7BTO - chains B and H of the 9 polymer chains in the assembly; structure by electron microscopy, 3.97 A resolution.

# Chain B
Molecule: Type I restriction enzyme EcoR124II M protein
Organism: Escherichia coli
Notes: EC 2.1.1.72
UniProt: P10484 (T1M1_ECOLX); numbering as in UniProt (aligned over 1-520)
Amino-acid sequence (520 residues; each row starts with the number of its first residue):
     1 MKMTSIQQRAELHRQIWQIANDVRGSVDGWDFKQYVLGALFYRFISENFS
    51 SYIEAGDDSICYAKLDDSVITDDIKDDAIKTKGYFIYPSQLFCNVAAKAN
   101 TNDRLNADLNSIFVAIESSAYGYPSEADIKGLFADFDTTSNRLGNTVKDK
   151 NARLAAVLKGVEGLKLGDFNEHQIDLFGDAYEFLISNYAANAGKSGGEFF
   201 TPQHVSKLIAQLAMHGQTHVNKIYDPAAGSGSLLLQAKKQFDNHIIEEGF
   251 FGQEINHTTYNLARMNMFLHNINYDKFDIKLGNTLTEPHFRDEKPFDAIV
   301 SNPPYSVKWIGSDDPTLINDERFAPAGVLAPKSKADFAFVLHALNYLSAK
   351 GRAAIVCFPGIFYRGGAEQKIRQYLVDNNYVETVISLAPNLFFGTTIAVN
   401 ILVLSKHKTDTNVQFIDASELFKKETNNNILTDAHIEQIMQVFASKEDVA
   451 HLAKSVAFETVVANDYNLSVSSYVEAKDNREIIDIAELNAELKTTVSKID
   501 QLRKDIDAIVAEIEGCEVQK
Not modelled in the structure: 1-10, 56-70, 168-173, 190-199, 511-520
Curated features (UniProtKB/Swiss-Prot):
  - region: Glu481 to Val510 (C-terminal tail)
  - binding site (S-adenosyl-L-methionine): Glu198 to Gln203, Ser230 to Ser232, Glu254

# Chain H
Molecule: Type I restriction enzyme R Protein
Organism: Escherichia coli
Notes: EC 3.1.21.3
UniProt: Q304R3 (Q304R3_ECOLX); residues 1-1038 here = UniProt positions 1-1038
Amino-acid sequence (1038 residues; row label = number of the first residue in the row):
     1 MTHQTHTIAESNNFIVLDKYIKAEPTGDSYQSESDLERELIQDLRNQGYE
    51 FISVKSQSAMLANVREQLQNLNGVVFNDSEWRRFTEQYLDNPSDGILDKT
   101 RKIHIDYICDFIFDDERLENIYLIDKKNLMRNKVQIIQQFEQAGSHANRY
   151 DVTILVNGLPLVQIELKKRGVAIREAFNQIHRYSKESFNSENSLFKYLQL
   201 FVISNGTDTRYFANTTKRDKNSFDFTMNWAKSDNTLIKDLKDFTATCFQK
   251 HTLLNVLVNYSVFDSSQTLLVMRPYQIAATERILWKIKSSFTAKNWSKPE
   301 SGGYIWHTTGSGKTLTSFKAARLATELDFIDKVFFVVDRKDLDYQTMKEY
   351 QRFSPDSVNGSENTAGLKRNLDKDDNKIIVTTIQKLNNLMKAESDLPVYN
   401 QQVVFIFDECHRSQFGEAQKNLKKKFKRYYQFGFTGTPIFPENALGSETT
   451 ASVFGRELHSYVITDAIRDEKVLKFKVDYNDVRPQFKSLETETDEKKLSA
   501 AENQQAFLHPMRIQEITQYILNNFRQKTHRTFPGSKGFNAMLAVSSVDAA
   551 KAYYATFKRLQEEAANKSATYKPLRIATIFSFAANEEQNAIGEISDETFD
   601 TSAMDSSAKEFLDAAIREYNSHFKTNFSTDSNGFQNYYRDLAQRVKNQDI
   651 DLLIVVGMFLTGFDAPTLNTLFVDKNLRYHGLMQAFSRTNRIYDATKTFG
   701 NIVTFRDLERSTIDAITLFGDKNTKNVVLEKSYTEYMEGFTDAATGEAKR
   751 GFMTVVSELEQRFPDPTSIESEKEKKDFVKLFGEYLRAENILQNYDEFAT
   801 LKALQQIDLSDPVAVEKFKAEHYVDDEKFAELQTIRLPADRKIQDYRSAY
   851 NDIRDWQRREKEAEKKEKSTTDWDDVVFEVDLLKSQEINLDYILGLIFEH
   901 NRQNKGKGEMIEEVKRLIRSSLGNRAKEGLVVDFIQQTNLDDLPDKASII
   951 DAFFTFAQREQQREAEALIKEENLNEDAAKRYIRTSLKREYATENGTELN
  1001 ETLPKLSPLNPQYKTKKQAVFQKIVSFIEKFKGVGGKI
Not modelled in the structure: 1-973, 1036-1038

# How chain B and chain H interact
Residue-residue contacts (28; chain B residue first):
  Tyr52(B) - Asn1000(H)  hydrogen bond
  Tyr52(B) - Pro1008(H)
  Ile53(B) - Pro1008(H)
  Ile53(B) - Leu1009(H)
  Ile53(B) - Asn1010(H)
  Ala55(B) - Leu1006(H)
  Ala55(B) - Pro1008(H)
  Ala55(B) - Leu1009(H)  hydrogen bond (backbone-backbone)
  Tyr84(B) - Pro1008(H)  hydrogen bond (side chain-backbone)
  Tyr84(B) - Leu1009(H)  hydrogen bond (side chain-backbone)
  Tyr84(B) - Asn1010(H)
  Tyr84(B) - Gln1012(H)
  Tyr87(B) - Lys1014(H)  hydrogen bond
  Gln90(B) - Glu994(H)  hydrogen bond
  Gln90(B) - Asn995(H)  hydrogen bond (backbone-side chain)
  Leu91(B) - Thr997(H)
  Leu91(B) - Asn1000(H)
  Asp242(B) - Arg981(H)
  Asn243(B) - Arg981(H)
  His244(B) - Arg981(H)
  Ile245(B) - Arg981(H)
  Ile245(B) - Arg984(H)
  Ile246(B) - Arg981(H)
  Ile246(B) - Glu998(H)
  Asn273(B) - Thr997(H)  hydrogen bond
  Asn273(B) - Glu998(H)  hydrogen bond
  Tyr274(B) - Thr997(H)  hydrogen bond (backbone-side chain)
  Asp275(B) - Gly996(H)
Also at the interface, not in a pair above, chain B (18 interface residues in all): Thr71, Phe92, Lys130
Also at the interface, not in a pair above, chain H (16 interface residues in all): Leu999, Ser1007

# Overview
Chain B and chain H form an interface of 18 and 16 residues respectively; the contacts include 10 hydrogen
bonds. Polar pairs include Tyr52(B)-Asn1000(H), Tyr84(B)-Pro1008(H) and Tyr84(B)-Leu1009(H). Curated
annotation (UniProt) lists 10 S-adenosyl-L-methionine-binding residues on chain B.
Chain B is Type I restriction enzyme EcoR124II M protein and chain H is Type I restriction enzyme R Protein,
both from Escherichia coli; the structure, EcoR124I-ArdA in the Translocation State, was determined by
electron microscopy (same publication as 7BST, 7BTP, 7BTQ and 7BTR).
